PDB entry 2GEC | X-ray diffraction, 1.30 A resolution | chains A and B

Chain A (and B):
Molecule: Nucleocapsid protein
Source organism: Infectious bronchitis virus
Notes: fragment: N-terminal domain; chain B of this document is another copy of the same molecule, construct and numbering; everything in this record applies to it too
UniProtKB: P32923 (NCAP_IBVG); numbering as in UniProt (aligned over 22-160)
Amino-acid sequence (139 residues; row label = number of the first residue in the row):
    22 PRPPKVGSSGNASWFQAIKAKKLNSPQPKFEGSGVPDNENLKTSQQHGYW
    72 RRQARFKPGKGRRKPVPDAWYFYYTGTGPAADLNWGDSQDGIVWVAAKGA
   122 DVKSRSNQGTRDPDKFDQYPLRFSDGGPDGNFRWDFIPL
Not modelled in the structure: 22 (chain B: fully traced)

Chain A / chain B interface:
Residue-residue contacts (47; chain A residue first):
  R23(A) - W35(B)
  R23(A) - N61(B)
  R23(A) - Q129(B)  hydrogen bond (backbone-backbone)
  P24(A) - W35(B)  hydrophobic
  P24(A) - N61(B)
  P24(A) - F137(B)  hydrophobic
  P24(A) - Y140(B)
  P25(A) - W35(B)
  P25(A) - F36(B)  hydrophobic
  P25(A) - N59(B)
  P25(A) - N61(B)
  P25(A) - Y140(B)  hydrophobic
  K26(A) - N59(B)  hydrogen bond (backbone-side chain)
  K26(A) - E60(B)  hydrogen bond (backbone-backbone)
  K26(A) - N61(B)
  V27(A) - D58(B)
  V27(A) - P141(B)
  V27(A) - R143(B)
  V27(A) - L160(B)
  S29(A) - R143(B)  hydrogen bond (backbone-side chain)
  S29(A) - L160(B)
  S30(A) - R143(B)
  S30(A) - F157(B)
  G31(A) - R143(B)
  N32(A) - D58(B)
  N32(A) - R143(B)
  N32(A) - F144(B)
  N32(A) - S145(B)  hydrogen bond
  R72(A) - S145(B)  hydrogen bond (side chain-backbone)
  R72(A) - D146(B)  salt bridge
  Q74(A) - G53(B)
  Q74(A) - D146(B)
  Q74(A) - G147(B)
  A75(A) - E52(B)
  A75(A) - G53(B)
  A75(A) - K119(B)
  R76(A) - E52(B)
  F77(A) - E52(B)  hydrogen bond (backbone-backbone)
  F77(A) - K119(B)
  R84(A) - A117(B)  hydrogen bond (side chain-backbone)
  R84(A) - A118(B)  hydrogen bond (side chain-backbone)
  R84(A) - K119(B)
  P100(A) - S145(B)
  D133(A) - F157(B)
  D135(A) - R154(B)  salt bridge
  D135(A) - W155(B)
  D135(A) - D156(B)
Other interface residues (no listed pair), chain A (21 interface residues in all): G28, R83, P134
Other interface residues (no listed pair), chain B (28 interface residues in all): W106, G107, N128

In short:
21 residues of chain A face 28 of chain B across their interface; the contacts include 9 hydrogen bonds and 2
salt bridges. Polar contacts include R72(A)-D146(B), D135(A)-R154(B) and K26(A)-N59(B).
Chain A and chain B are both Nucleocapsid protein (Infectious bronchitis virus); the structure, Structure of
the N-terminal domain of avian infectious bronchitis virus nucleocapsid protein (strain Gray) in a ..., was
determined by X-ray diffraction, deposited together with 2GE7, 2GE8, 2C86 and 2CA1.
